PDB entry 8XCG | electron microscopy, 3.46 A resolution | chains F and m of the 15 polymer chains in the assembly

Chain F:
Name: Tip attachment protein J
Source organism: Escherichia phage Lambda
UniProtKB: P03749 (TIPJ_LAMBD); residue numbers follow UniProt; this construct covers 1-1132
Sequence (1132 residues; numbered 1 to 1132; the number before each row is that of its first residue):
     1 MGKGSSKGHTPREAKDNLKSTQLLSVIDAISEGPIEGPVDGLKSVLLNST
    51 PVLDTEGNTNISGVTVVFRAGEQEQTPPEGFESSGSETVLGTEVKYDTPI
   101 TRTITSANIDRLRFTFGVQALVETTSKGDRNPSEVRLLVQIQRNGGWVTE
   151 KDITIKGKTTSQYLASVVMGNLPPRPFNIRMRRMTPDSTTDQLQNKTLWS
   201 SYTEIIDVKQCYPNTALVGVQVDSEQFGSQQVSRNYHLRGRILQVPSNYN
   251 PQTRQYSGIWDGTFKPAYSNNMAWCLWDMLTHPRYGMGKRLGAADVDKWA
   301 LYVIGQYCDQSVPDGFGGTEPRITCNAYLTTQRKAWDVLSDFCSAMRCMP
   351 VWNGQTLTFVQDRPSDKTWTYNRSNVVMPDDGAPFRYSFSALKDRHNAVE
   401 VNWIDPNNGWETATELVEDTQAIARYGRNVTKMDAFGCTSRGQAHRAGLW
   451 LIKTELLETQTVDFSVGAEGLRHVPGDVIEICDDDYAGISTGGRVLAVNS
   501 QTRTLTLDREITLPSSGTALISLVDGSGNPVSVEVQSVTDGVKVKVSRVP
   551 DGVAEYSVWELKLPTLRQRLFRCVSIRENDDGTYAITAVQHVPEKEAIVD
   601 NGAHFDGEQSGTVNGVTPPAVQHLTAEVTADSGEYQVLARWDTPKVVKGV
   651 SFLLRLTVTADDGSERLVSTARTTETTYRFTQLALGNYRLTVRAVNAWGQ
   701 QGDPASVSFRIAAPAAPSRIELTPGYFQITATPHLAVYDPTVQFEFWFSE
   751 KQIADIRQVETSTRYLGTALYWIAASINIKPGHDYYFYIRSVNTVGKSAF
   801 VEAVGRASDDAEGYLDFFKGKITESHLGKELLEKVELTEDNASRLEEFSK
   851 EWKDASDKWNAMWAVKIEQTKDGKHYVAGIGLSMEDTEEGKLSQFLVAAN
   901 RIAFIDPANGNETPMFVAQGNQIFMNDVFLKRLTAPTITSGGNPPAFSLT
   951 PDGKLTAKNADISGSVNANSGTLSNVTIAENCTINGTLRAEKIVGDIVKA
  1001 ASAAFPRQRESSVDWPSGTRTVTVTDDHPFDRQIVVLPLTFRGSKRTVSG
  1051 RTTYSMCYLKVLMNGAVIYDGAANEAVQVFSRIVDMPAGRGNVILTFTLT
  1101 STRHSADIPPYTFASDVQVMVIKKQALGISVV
Not modelled in the structure: 1-10, 605-1132
Disulfides: Cys343-Cys348

Chain m:
Name: Tail tip protein M
Source organism: Escherichia phage Lambda
UniProtKB: P03737 (TIPM_LAMBD); residues 1-109 here = UniProt positions 1-109
Sequence (109 residues; numbered 1 to 109; the number before each row is that of its first residue):
     1 MKTFRWKVKPGMDVASVPSVRKVRFGDGYSQRAPAGLNANLKTYSVTLSV
    51 PREEATVLESFLEEHGGWKSFLWTPPYEWRQIKVTCAKWSSRVSMLRVEF
   101 SAEFEQVVN

Interface between chain F and chain m:
Residue-residue contacts (9; chain F residue first):
  Arg373(F) with Arg21(m); Ala35(m); Gly36(m)
  Gly382(F) with Arg21(m)
  Asp485(F) with Arg21(m), salt bridge
  Asp508(F) with Leu37(m)
  Arg509(F) with Leu37(m)
  Tyr556(F) with Val108(m), hydrogen bond (side chain-backbone); Asn109(m)
Also at the interface, not in a pair above, chain F (7 interface residues in all): Met378

Overview:
The interface between chain F and chain m involves 7 residues on one side and 6 on the other, with 1 hydrogen
bond and 1 salt bridge. Polar contacts include Asp485(F)-Arg21(m) and Tyr556(F)-Val108(m).
Here chain F is Tip attachment protein J and chain m is Tail tip protein M, both from Escherichia phage
Lambda. Entry 8XCG (Tail tip complex of bacteriophage lambda in the open state) was determined by electron
microscopy, deposited together with 8XCI, 8XCJ and 8XCK.
